Entry 1TGZ (X-ray diffraction, 2.80 A resolution); this record covers chains A and B.

== Chain A ==
Molecule: Sentrin-specific protease 2
From: Homo sapiens
Notes: EC 3.4.22.-; fragment: catalytic domain
UniProt: Q9HC62 (SENP2_HUMAN); residues 364-589 here = UniProt positions 364-589
Sequence (226 residues; numbered 364 to 589; the number before each row is that of its first residue):
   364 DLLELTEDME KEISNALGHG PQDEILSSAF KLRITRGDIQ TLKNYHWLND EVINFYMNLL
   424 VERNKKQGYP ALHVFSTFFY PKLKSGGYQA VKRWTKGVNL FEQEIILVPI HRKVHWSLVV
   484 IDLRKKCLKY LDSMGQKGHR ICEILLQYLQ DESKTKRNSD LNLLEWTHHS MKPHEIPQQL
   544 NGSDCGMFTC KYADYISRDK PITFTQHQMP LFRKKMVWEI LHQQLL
Unresolved in the structure: 364-365
Curated features (UniProtKB/Swiss-Prot):
  - active site: His-478, Asp-495, Cys-548 (Nucleophile)
Reported in the primary citation:
  - catalytic residues: His-478, Asp-495, Cys-548
  - conformationally variable residues (domain motion): Pro-444, Pro-540

== Chain B ==
Molecule: Ubiquitin-like protein SMT3C
From: Homo sapiens
UniProt: P63165 (SMT3C_HUMAN); numbering as in UniProt (aligned over 18-97)
Sequence (80 residues; row label = number of the first residue in the row):
    18 EGEYIKLKVI GQDSSEIHFK VKMTTHLKKL KESYCQRQGV PMNSLRFLFE GQRIADNHTP
    78 KELGMEEEDV IEVYQEQTGG
Unresolved in the structure: 18-19
Curated features (UniProtKB/Swiss-Prot):
  - region: Lys-37 to Met-40 (Microbial infection: Interaction with Tula hantavirus)
  - site: Phe-36 (Interaction with PIAS2)
  - modified residue: Ser-32 (Phosphoserine)
  - cross-link: Lys-23 (Glycyl lysine isopeptide (Lys-Gly) (interchain with G-Cter in SUMO2)), Lys-25 (Glycyl lysine isopeptide (Lys-Gly) (interchain with G-Cter in SUMO1)), Lys-37 (Glycyl lysine isopeptide (Lys-Gly) (interchain with G-Cter in SUMO2)), Lys-39 (Glycyl lysine isopeptide (Lys-Gly) (interchain with G-Cter in SUMO2)), Lys-45 (Glycyl lysine isopeptide (Lys-Gly) (interchain with G-Cter in SUMO2)), Lys-46 (Glycyl lysine isopeptide (Lys-Gly) (interchain with G-Cter in SUMO2)), Gly-97 (Glycyl lysine isopeptide (Gly-Lys) (interchain with K-? in acceptor proteins))

== Interface between chain A and chain B ==
Residue-residue contacts - 46 pairs, chain A then chain B:
  Asp-386(A) / Asn-60(B)  hydrogen bond
  Lys-394(A) / Gln-69(B)
  Lys-394(A) / Arg-70(B)
  Lys-394(A) / His-75(B)
  Leu-395(A) / Arg-70(B)
  Arg-396(A) / Ala-72(B)
  Trp-410(A) / Gly-96(B)
  Trp-410(A) / Gly-97(B)
  Leu-411(A) / Thr-95(B)
  Leu-411(A) / Gly-96(B)  hydrogen bond (backbone-backbone)
  Asn-412(A) / Glu-93(B)
  Asn-412(A) / Gln-94(B)
  Asn-412(A) / Thr-95(B)
  Asp-413(A) / Arg-63(B)  salt bridge
  Asp-413(A) / Glu-93(B)
  Asp-413(A) / Gln-94(B)  hydrogen bond (side chain-backbone)
  Glu-414(A) / Arg-63(B)  salt bridge
  Glu-414(A) / Arg-70(B)  salt bridge
  Thr-440(A) / Gln-94(B)  hydrogen bond
  Phe-441(A) / Arg-63(B)
  Phe-441(A) / Tyr-91(B)  hydrophobic
  Phe-441(A) / Gln-92(B)
  Phe-441(A) / Gln-94(B)
  Lys-445(A) / Glu-89(B)  salt bridge
  Lys-445(A) / Tyr-91(B)
  Arg-456(A) / Glu-67(B)
  Trp-457(A) / Leu-65(B)  hydrophobic
  Trp-457(A) / Glu-67(B)
  Trp-457(A) / Gly-68(B)
  Trp-457(A) / Tyr-91(B)
  His-474(A) / Gln-94(B)
  His-474(A) / Thr-95(B)  hydrogen bond (side chain-backbone)
  Val-477(A) / Gly-96(B)
  Val-477(A) / Gly-97(B)  hydrogen bond (backbone-backbone)
  His-478(A) / Gly-96(B)
  His-478(A) / Gly-97(B)
  Trp-479(A) / Gln-94(B)
  Trp-479(A) / Thr-95(B)
  Trp-479(A) / Gly-96(B)
  Met-497(A) / Gly-97(B)
  Gln-542(A) / Gly-97(B)  hydrogen bond (side chain-backbone)
  Gly-545(A) / Gly-97(B)
  Ser-546(A) / Gly-97(B)
  Asp-547(A) / Gly-97(B)  hydrogen bond (backbone-backbone)
  Cys-548(A) / Gly-96(B)
  Cys-548(A) / Gly-97(B)  covalent bond
Interface residues without a listed pair, chain A (26 interface residues in all): Pro-444, Gly-549
From the paper, about this interface:
  - pairs named by the authors: Lys-394(A)/His-75(B), Trp-410(A)/Gly-96(B), Asp-413(A)/Arg-63(B), Glu-414(A)/Arg-70(B), Thr-440(A)/Gln-94(B) (hydrogen bond), Phe-441(A)/Gln-94(B), Phe-441(A)/Leu-65(B) (hydrophobic contact), His-474(A)/Gln-94(B), Trp-479(A)/Gln-94(B), Trp-479(A)/Gly-97(B), Cys-548(A)/Gly-97(B), Tyr-91(B)/Phe-441(A) (hydrophobic contact)
  - interface residues, chain A: Trp-410(A), Asp-413(A), His-474(A), Val-477(A)

== Overview ==
26 residues of chain A face 17 of chain B across their interface; the contacts include 1 covalent bond, 8
hydrogen bonds and 4 salt bridges. Polar contacts include Asp-413(A)/Arg-63(B), Glu-414(A)/Arg-63(B) and
Glu-414(A)/Arg-70(B). The paper describes contacts between Lys-394(A) and His-75(B), Trp-410(A) and Gly-96(B)
and Asp-413(A) and Arg-63(B) among others; a hydrogen bond between Thr-440(A) and Gln-94(B); hydrophobic
contacts between Phe-441(A) and Leu-65(B) and Tyr-91(B) and Phe-441(A). From the paper: catalytic residues
His-478(A), Asp-495(A) and Cys-548(A); interface residues Trp-410(A), Asp-413(A) and His-474(A) among others.
Chain A is Sentrin-specific protease 2 and chain B is Ubiquitin-like protein SMT3C, both from Homo sapiens;
the structure, Structure of human Senp2 in complex with SUMO-1, was determined by X-ray diffraction (same
publication as 1TH0).
